6BYD - chain A; structure by X-ray diffraction, 2.19 A resolution.

== Chain A ==
Name: Membrane-anchored lipid-binding protein LAM4
Organism: Saccharomyces cerevisiae (strain ATCC 204508 / S288c)
Notes: fragment: LAM4 (YHR080C)-StARkin domain
Reference sequence: P38800 (LAM4_YEAST); residues 4-203 here correspond to UniProt positions 946-1145 (UniProt number = residue number + 942)
Sequence (203 residues; each row starts with the number of its first residue):
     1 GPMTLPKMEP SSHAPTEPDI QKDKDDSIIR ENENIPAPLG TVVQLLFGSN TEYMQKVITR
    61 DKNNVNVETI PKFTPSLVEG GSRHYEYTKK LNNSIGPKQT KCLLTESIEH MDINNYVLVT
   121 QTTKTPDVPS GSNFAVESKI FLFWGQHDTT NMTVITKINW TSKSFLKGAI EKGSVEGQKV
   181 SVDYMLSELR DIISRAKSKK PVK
Disordered / not traced: 1-3, 201-203
Construct notes: cloning artifact (1-3)
Modified / non-standard residues: Mse3 (selenomethionine); Mse8, Mse54, Mse111, Mse152, Mse185 (selenomethionine; parent Met)

== In short ==
Chain A is Membrane-anchored lipid-binding protein LAM4 (Saccharomyces cerevisiae (strain ATCC 204508 /
S288c)); the structure, Crystal structure of the second StART domain of yeast Lam4, was determined by X-ray
diffraction (same publication as 6BYM).
